1C3E - chains A and B; structure by X-ray diffraction, 2.10 A resolution.

Chain A (and B):
Name: Glycinamide ribonucleotide transformylase
From: Escherichia coli
Notes: EC 2.1.2.2; chain B of this document is another copy of the same molecule, construct and numbering; everything in this record applies to it too
Reference sequence: P08179 (PUR3_ECOLI); residues 1-209 here = UniProt positions 1-209
Chain sequence (209 residues; row label = number of the first residue in the row):
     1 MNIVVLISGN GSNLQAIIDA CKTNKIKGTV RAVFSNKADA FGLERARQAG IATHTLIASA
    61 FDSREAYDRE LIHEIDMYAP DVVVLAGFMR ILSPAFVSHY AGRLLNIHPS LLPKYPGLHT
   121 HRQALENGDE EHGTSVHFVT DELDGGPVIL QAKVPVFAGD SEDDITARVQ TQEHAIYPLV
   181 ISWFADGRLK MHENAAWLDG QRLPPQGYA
Residues lining bound ligands:
  - glycinamide ribonucleotide (GAR): Gly-9, Asn-10, Gly-11, Ser-12, Asn-13, Leu-14, Ala-86, Gly-87, Phe-88, Met-89, Asn-106, Ile-107, His-108, Pro-109, Gln-170, Glu-173
  - NHR (2-{4-[2-(2-amino-4-hydroxy-quinazolin-6-yl)-1-carboxy-ethyl]-benzoylamino}-pentanedioic acid): Arg-64, Leu-85, Phe-88, Met-89, Arg-90, Ile-91, Leu-92, Val-97, Asn-106, Ile-107, His-108, Pro-109, Gly-117, Leu-118, His-137, Val-139, Thr-140, Asp-141, Glu-142, Leu-143, Asp-144, Gly-145
UniProt features mapped onto this chain:
  - active site: His-108 (Proton donor)
  - binding site (N(1)-(5-phospho-beta-D-ribosyl)glycinamide): Gly-11 to Asn-13, Gln-170 to Glu-173
  - binding site ((6R)-10-formyltetrahydrofolate): Arg-64, Met-89 to Leu-92, Asn-106, Thr-140 to Asp-144
  - site: Asp-144 (Raises pKa of active site His)
  - mutagenesis: Glu-70 (E70A: Loss of homodimerization. No effect on activity), Asn-106 (N106A/D/G/S: Reduces activity about 2000-fold; N106E/H/I/K/L/Y: Loss of activity), His-108 (H108A/G/M/N/Q/R: Loss of activity; H108E/S/T: Reduces activity about 1000-fold), His-119 (H119A: No effect), His-121 (H121Q: Increases Km for 5'-phosphoribosylglycinamide 4-fold), Ser-135 (S135A/L: Reduces activity about 1000-fold), His-137 (H137F/Q: No effect), Asp-144 (D144A/E/S/Y: Reduces activity about 1000-fold; D144C/F/H/K/L/N/P/Q/R/T/V: Loss of activity)

Interface between chain A and chain B:
Pairs across the interface (6):
  Glu-193(A) / Lys-114(B)
  Arg-202(A) / Pro-113(B)
  Arg-202(A) / Pro-205(B)
  Leu-203(A) / Pro-205(B)
  Pro-204(A) / Pro-205(B)
  Ala-209(A) / Arg-202(B)
Interface residues without a listed pair, chain A (6 interface residues in all): Lys-153
Interface residues without a listed pair, chain B (5 interface residues in all): Glu-193

Overview:
The interface between chain A and chain B involves 6 residues on one side and 5 on the other. Chain A binds
compound NHR and glycinamide ribonucleotide. UniProt lists active-site residue His-108(A), 7
N(1)-(5-phospho-beta-D-ribosyl)glycinamide-binding residues, 11 (6R)-10-formyltetrahydrofolate-binding
residues and 8 mutagenesis sites on chain A.
Both chains are Glycinamide ribonucleotide transformylase (Escherichia coli). Entry 1C3E (New insights into
inhibitor design from the crystal structure and NMR studies of E. coli gar ...) was determined by X-ray
diffraction together with 1C2T from the same study.
